6PSS - chains J and L of the 10 polymer chains in the assembly; structure by electron microscopy, 3.50 A resolution.

== Chain J ==
Molecule: DNA-directed RNA polymerase subunit beta'
Source organism: Escherichia coli
Notes: EC 2.7.7.6
UniProt: P0A8T7 (RPOC_ECOLI); numbering as in UniProt (aligned over 2-1407)
Sequence (1430 residues; row label = number of the first residue in the row):
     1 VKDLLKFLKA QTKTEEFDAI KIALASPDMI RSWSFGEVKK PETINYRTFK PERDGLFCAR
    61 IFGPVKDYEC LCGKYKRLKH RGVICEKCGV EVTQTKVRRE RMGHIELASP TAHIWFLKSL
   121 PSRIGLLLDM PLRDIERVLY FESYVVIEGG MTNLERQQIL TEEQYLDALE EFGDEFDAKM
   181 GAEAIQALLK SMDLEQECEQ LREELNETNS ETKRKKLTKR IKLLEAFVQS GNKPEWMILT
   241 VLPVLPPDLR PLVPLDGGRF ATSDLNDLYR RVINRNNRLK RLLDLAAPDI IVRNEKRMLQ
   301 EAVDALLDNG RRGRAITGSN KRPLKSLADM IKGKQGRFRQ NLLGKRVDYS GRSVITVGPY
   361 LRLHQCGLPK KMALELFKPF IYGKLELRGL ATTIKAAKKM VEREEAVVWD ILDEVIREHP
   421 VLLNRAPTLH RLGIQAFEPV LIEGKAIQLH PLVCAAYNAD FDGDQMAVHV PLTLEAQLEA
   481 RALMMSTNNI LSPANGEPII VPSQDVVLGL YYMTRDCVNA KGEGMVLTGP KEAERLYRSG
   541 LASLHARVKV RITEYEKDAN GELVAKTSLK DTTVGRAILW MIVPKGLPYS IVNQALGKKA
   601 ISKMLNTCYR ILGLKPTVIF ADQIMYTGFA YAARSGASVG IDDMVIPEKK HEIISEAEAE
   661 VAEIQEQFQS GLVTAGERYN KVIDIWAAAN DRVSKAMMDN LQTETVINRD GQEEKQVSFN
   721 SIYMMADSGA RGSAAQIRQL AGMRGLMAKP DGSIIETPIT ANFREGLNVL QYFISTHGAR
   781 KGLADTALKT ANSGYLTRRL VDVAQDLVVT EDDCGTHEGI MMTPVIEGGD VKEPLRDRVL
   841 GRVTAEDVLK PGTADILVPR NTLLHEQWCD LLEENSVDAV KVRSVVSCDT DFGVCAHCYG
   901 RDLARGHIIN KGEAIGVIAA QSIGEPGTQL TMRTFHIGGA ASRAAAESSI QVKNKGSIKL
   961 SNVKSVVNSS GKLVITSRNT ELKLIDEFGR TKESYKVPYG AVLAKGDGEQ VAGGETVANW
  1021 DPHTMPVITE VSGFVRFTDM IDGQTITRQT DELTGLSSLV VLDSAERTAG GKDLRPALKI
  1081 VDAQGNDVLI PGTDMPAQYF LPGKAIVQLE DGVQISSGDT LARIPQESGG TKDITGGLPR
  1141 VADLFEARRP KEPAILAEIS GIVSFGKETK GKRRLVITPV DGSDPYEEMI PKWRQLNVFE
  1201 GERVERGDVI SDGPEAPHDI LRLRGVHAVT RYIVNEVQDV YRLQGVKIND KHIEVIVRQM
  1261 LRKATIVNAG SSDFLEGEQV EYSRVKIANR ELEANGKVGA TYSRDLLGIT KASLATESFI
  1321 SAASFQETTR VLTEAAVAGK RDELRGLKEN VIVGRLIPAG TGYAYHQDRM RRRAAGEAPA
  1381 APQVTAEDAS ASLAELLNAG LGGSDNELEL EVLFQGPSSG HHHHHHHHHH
Not modelled in the structure: 1-15, 938-947, 1127-1133, 1376-1430
Construct notes: expression tag (1, 1408-1430)
Bound ions: Zn2+ site 1: Cys72, Cys85, Cys88; Mg2+: Asp460, Asp462, Asp464; Zn2+ site 2: Cys814, Cys888, Cys895, Cys898

== Chain L ==
Molecule: RNA polymerase sigma factor RpoD
Source organism: Escherichia coli
UniProt: Q0P6L9 (Q0P6L9_ECOLX); numbering as in UniProt (aligned over 1-613)
Sequence (616 residues; row label = number of the first residue in the row; numbers below 1 keep their minus sign (Ser-2 is residue -2)):
    -2 SEFMEQNPQS QLKLLVTRGK EQGYLTYAEV NDHLPEDIVD SDQIEDIIQM INDMGIQVME
    58 EAPDADDLML AENTADEDAA EAAAQVLSSV ESEIGRTTDP VRMYMREMGT VELLTREGEI
   118 DIAKRIEDGI NQVQCSVAEY PEAITYLLEQ YDRVEAEEAR LSDLITGFVD PNAEEDLAPT
   178 ATHVGSELSQ EDLDDDEDED EEDGDDDSAD DDNSIDPELA REKFAELRAQ YVVTRDTIKA
   238 KGRSHATAQE EILKLSEVFK QFRLVPKQFD YLVNSMRVMM DRVRTQERLI MKLCVEQCKM
   298 PKKNFITLFT GNETSDTWFN AAIAMNKPWS EKLHDVSEEV HRALQKLQQI EEETGLTIEQ
   358 VKDINRRMSI GEAKARRAKK EMVEANLRLV ISIAKKYTNR GLQFLDLIQE GNIGLMKAVD
   418 KFEYRRGYKF STYATWWIRQ AITRSIADQA RTIRIPVHMI ETINKLNRIS RQMLQEMGRE
   478 PTPEELAERM LMPEDKIRKV LKIAKEPISM ETPIGDDEDS HLGDFIEDTT LELPLDSATT
   538 ESLRAATHDV LAGLTAREAK VLRMRFGIDM NTDYTLEEVG KQFDVTRERI RQIEAKALRK
   598 LRHPSRSEVL RSFLDD
Not modelled in the structure: -2 to 6, 168-211, 237-241
Construct notes: expression tag (-2 to 0)
Reported in the primary citation:
  - conformationally variable residues (side-chain flip): Trp433

== Interface between chain J and chain L ==
Residue-residue contacts (114):
  Glu42(J) with Arg451(L), salt bridge
  Thr43(J) with Thr449(L), hydrogen bond (side chain-backbone); Ile450(L)
  Ile44(J) with Ile450(L), hydrophobic
  Tyr46(J) with Ile450(L), hydrophobic; Arg451(L); Pro453(L); Met456(L); Ile500(L), hydrophobic
  Lys79(J) with Asn568(L); Thr569(L); Asp570(L), salt bridge
  Leu120(J) with Met47(L), hydrophobic; Asp50(L); Ala76(L); Ala79(L); Ala80(L), hydrophobic
  Pro131(J) with Gln82(L)
  Arg133(J) with Val87(L); Arg93(L)
  Glu136(J) with Arg93(L), salt bridge
  Arg137(J) with Arg93(L)
  Tyr140(J) with Thr95(L); Met100(L), hydrophobic
  Phe141(J) with Glu104(L)
  Glu142(J) with Met100(L); Arg103(L), salt bridge; Glu104(L)
  Lys219(J) with Asp75(L), salt bridge
  Pro251(J) with Met507(L)
  Val253(J) with Met507(L), hydrophobic; Ile523(L), hydrophobic
  Leu255(J) with Ile523(L), hydrophobic
  Arg259(J) with Ala501(L); Lys502(L); Pro504(L), hydrogen bond (side chain-backbone)
  Phe260(J) with Pro504(L); Ile505(L)
  Ala261(J) with Ile505(L); Met507(L)
  Thr262(J) with Ile505(L), hydrogen bond (backbone-backbone); Ser506(L); Met507(L), hydrogen bond (backbone-backbone)
  Ser263(J) with Met507(L)
  Asp264(J) with Ser506(L), hydrogen bond
  Asp267(J) with Thr449(L)
  Arg270(J) with Ala447(L), hydrogen bond (side chain-backbone); Arg448(L); Thr449(L)
  Arg271(J) with Gln400(L)
  Asn274(J) with Gln446(L)
  Arg275(J) with Gln400(L), hydrogen bond; Asp403(L), salt bridge
  Arg278(J) with Asp403(L), salt bridge; Gln406(L); Glu407(L), salt bridge; Ile410(L)
  Arg281(J) with Glu407(L), salt bridge; Ile410(L)
  Leu282(J) with Gln406(L); Met413(L), hydrophobic
  Leu285(J) with Met413(L), hydrophobic; Lys414(L)
  Ala287(J) with Met413(L), hydrophobic
  Pro288(J) with Lys377(L); Val380(L), hydrophobic; Glu381(L); Met413(L)
  Ile291(J) with Gln406(L), hydrogen bond (backbone-side chain); Asn409(L)
  Asn294(J) with Tyr101(L); Leu402(L); Gln406(L), hydrogen bond
  Glu295(J) with Gln406(L)
  Arg297(J) with Pro97(L); Met100(L)
  Met298(J) with Leu402(L), hydrophobic; Asp403(L); Gln406(L)
  Arg312(J) with Asp43(L), salt bridge; Thr95(L), hydrogen bond
  Arg314(J) with Asp39(L), salt bridge
  Ile316(J) with Gln400(L)
  Arg322(J) with Ser506(L), hydrogen bond; Glu508(L), hydrogen bond (side chain-backbone); Pro510(L)
  Lys325(J) with Glu508(L)
  Gln335(J) with Asp516(L)
  Arg346(J) with Glu515(L), salt bridge
  Tyr382(J) with Leu532(L), hydrophobic
  Thr392(J) with Ser609(L), hydrogen bond
  Thr393(J) with Val606(L); Ser609(L), hydrogen bond; Phe610(L)
  Ile394(J) with Leu532(L), hydrophobic; Thr536(L)
  Lys395(J) with Thr536(L)
  Ala396(J) with Ser609(L)
  Lys398(J) with Leu532(L)
  Tyr795(J) with Leu67(L), hydrophobic
  Arg799(J) with Leu67(L), hydrogen bond (side chain-backbone); Glu69(L), salt bridge
  Met932(J) with Asp63(L)
  Pro1139(J) with Asp63(L); Met66(L)
  Asp1143(J) with Met66(L)
  Arg1148(J) with Leu65(L); Met66(L)
  Thr1310(J) with Glu69(L); Thr71(L)
  Lys1311(J) with Asp73(L)
  Leu1314(J) with Thr71(L); Ala72(L), hydrophobic
  Arg1330(J) with Ala72(L)
Interface residues without a listed pair, chain J (81 interface residues in all): Pro41, Asp67, Arg77, Lys118, Pro121, Leu132, Lys216, Gly258, Ala286, Ile290, Arg293, Glu301, Gly310, Gln340, Arg798, Ala1142, Glu1146, Glu1327
Interface residues without a listed pair, chain L (76 interface residues in all): Gln46, Ala68, Glu78, Val83, Val108, Arg373, Leu384, Ile452, His518, Thr527, Ala535

== In short ==
Chain J and chain L form an interface of 81 and 76 residues respectively, with 15 hydrogen bonds and 13 salt
bridges. Among the polar pairs are Glu42(J)-Arg451(L), Lys79(J)-Asp570(L) and Glu136(J)-Arg93(L). Cys72(J),
Cys85(J) and Cys88(J) coordinate Zn2+ site 1. Asp460(J), Asp462(J) and Asp464(J) coordinate Mg2+. From the
paper: conformational variability at Trp433(L).
Chain J is DNA-directed RNA polymerase subunit beta' and chain L is RNA polymerase sigma factor RpoD, both
from Escherichia coli; the structure, Escherichia coli RNA polymerase promoter unwinding intermediate
(TRPi1.5a) with TraR and mutant rpsT P2 promoter, was determined by electron microscopy together with 6PSQ,
6PSR, 6PST, 6PSU, 6PSV and 6PSW from the same study.
